PDB entry 6KAU | X-ray diffraction, 1.60 A resolution | chains A and C of the 4 polymer chains in the assembly

Chain A (and C):
Protein: Hemoglobin subunit alpha
Source organism: Homo sapiens
Notes: chain C of this document is another copy of the same molecule, construct and numbering; everything in this record applies to it too
UniProtKB: P69905 (HBA_HUMAN); residues 1-141 here correspond to UniProt positions 2-142 (UniProt number = residue number + 1)
Chain sequence (141 residues; numbered 1 to 141; the number before each row is that of its first residue):
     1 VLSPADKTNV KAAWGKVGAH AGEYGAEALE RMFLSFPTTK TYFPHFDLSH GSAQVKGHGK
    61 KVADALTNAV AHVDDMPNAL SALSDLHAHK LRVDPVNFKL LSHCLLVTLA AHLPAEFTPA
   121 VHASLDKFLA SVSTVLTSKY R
Swiss-Prot annotation at these positions:
  - binding site (O2): His58
  - binding site (heme b): His87
  - site: Thr8, Asn9 (Microbial infection: Cleavage), Lys11 (Not glycated), Ala13, Trp14 (Microbial infection: Cleavage), Tyr24, Gly25 (Microbial infection: Cleavage), Leu29, Glu30 (Microbial infection: Cleavage), His45, Phe46 (Microbial infection: Cleavage), Asp47, Leu48 (Microbial infection: Cleavage), Ser52, Ala53 (Microbial infection: Cleavage), Val55, Lys56 (Microbial infection: Cleavage), Lys56 (Not glycated), Gly59, Lys60 (Microbial infection: Cleavage), Lys60 (Not glycated), Lys90 (Not glycated), Leu91, Arg92 (Microbial infection: Cleavage), Lys99 (Not glycated), Leu106, Val107 (Microbial infection: Cleavage), Thr108, Leu109 (Microbial infection: Cleavage), Val121, His122 (Microbial infection: Cleavage), Ser133, Thr134 (Microbial infection: Cleavage)
  - modified residue: Ser3 (Phosphoserine), Lys7 (N6-succinyllysine), Thr8 (Phosphothreonine), Lys11 (N6-succinyllysine), Lys16 (N6-acetyllysine), Tyr24 (Phosphotyrosine), Ser35 (Phosphoserine), Lys40 (N6-succinyllysine), Ser49 (Phosphoserine), Ser102 (Phosphoserine), Thr108 (Phosphothreonine), Ser124 (Phosphoserine), Ser131 (Phosphoserine), Thr134 (Phosphothreonine), Thr137 (Phosphothreonine), Ser138 (Phosphoserine)
  - glycosylation (N-linked (Glc) (glycation) lysine): Lys7, Lys16, Lys40, Lys61
Metal / ion sites: heme Fe: His87 (together with carbon monoxide)
Residues lining bound ligands: carbon monoxide / heme: Leu29, Met32, Thr39, Tyr42, Phe43, Phe46, His58, Lys61, Val62, Ala65, Leu66, Leu83, Leu86, His87, Leu91, Val93, Asn97, Phe98, Leu101, Leu105, Val132, Leu136

How chain A and chain C interact:
Contacting residue pairs (16; chain A residue first):
  Val1(A) with Ser138(C), hydrogen bond (backbone-side chain); Tyr140(C), hydrophobic
  Leu2(A) with Tyr140(C)
  Ser3(A) with Tyr140(C); Arg141(C)
  Pro4(A) with Tyr140(C); Arg141(C)
  Lys127(A) with Lys139(C), hydrogen bond (side chain-backbone)
  Ser138(A) with Val1(C), hydrogen bond (side chain-backbone)
  Lys139(A) with Lys127(C), hydrogen bond (backbone-side chain)
  Tyr140(A) with Val1(C), hydrophobic; Leu2(C); Ser3(C); Pro4(C)
  Arg141(A) with Ser3(C); Pro4(C)
Interface residues without a listed pair, chain A (13 interface residues in all): Asp6, Pro77, Thr134, Val135
Interface residues without a listed pair, chain C (13 interface residues in all): Asp6, Pro77, Thr134, Val135

Overview:
The chain A/chain C interface involves 13 residues from each chain, with 4 hydrogen bonds. Among the polar
pairs are Val1(A)-Ser138(C) and Lys127(A)-Lys139(C). Bound to chain A: carbon monoxide / heme. From UniProt:
O2-binding residue His58(A) and heme b-binding residue His87(A) on chain A.
Chain A and chain C are both Hemoglobin subunit alpha (Homo sapiens); the structure, Carbonmonoxy human
hemoglobin A in the R2 quaternary structure at 140 K: Dark, was determined by X-ray diffraction (same
publication as 6KA9, 6KAE, 6KAH, 6KAI, 6KAO, 6KAP and 11 further entries).
